PDB entry 3EPJ | X-ray diffraction, 3.10 A resolution | chains A and E of the 4 polymer chains in the assembly

Chain A:
Molecule: tRNA isopentenyltransferase
From: Saccharomyces cerevisiae
Notes: EC 2.5.1.8
UniProt: P07884 (MOD5_YEAST); residues 13-421 here = UniProt positions 13-421
Amino-acid sequence (409 residues; row label = number of the first residue in the row):
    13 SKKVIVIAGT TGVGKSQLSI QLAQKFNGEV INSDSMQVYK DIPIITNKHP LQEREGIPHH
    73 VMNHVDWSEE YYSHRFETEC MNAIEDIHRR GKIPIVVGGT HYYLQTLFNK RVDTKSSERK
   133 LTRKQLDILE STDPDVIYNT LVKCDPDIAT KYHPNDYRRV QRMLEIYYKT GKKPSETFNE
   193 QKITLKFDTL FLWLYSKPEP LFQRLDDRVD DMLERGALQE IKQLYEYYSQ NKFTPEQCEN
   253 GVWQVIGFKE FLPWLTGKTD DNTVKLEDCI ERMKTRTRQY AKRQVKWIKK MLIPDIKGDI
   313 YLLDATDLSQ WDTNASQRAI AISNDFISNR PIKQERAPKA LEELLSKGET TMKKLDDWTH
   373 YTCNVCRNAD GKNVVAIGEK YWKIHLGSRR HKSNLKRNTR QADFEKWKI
Unresolved in the structure: 269-275
Metal / ion sites: Zn2+: Cys375, Cys378, His397, His403
Swiss-Prot annotation at these positions:
  - zinc finger: Tyr373 to Arg409 (Matrin-type)
  - region: Asp46 to Gln49 (Interaction with substrate tRNA), Arg170 to Arg174 (Interaction with substrate tRNA), Phe199 to Tyr207 (Core aggregation region), Pro210 to Glu232 (Interaction with isopentenylpyrophosphate transferase), Gln256 to Ile258 (Interaction with substrate tRNA), Arg284 to Lys302 (Interaction with substrate tRNA)
  - binding site (ATP): Gly21 to Ser28
  - binding site (dimethylallyl diphosphate): Thr23 to Ser28
  - binding site (Zn(2+)): Cys375, Cys378, His397, His403
  - site (Interaction with substrate tRNA): Thr112, Gln193
From the paper describing this entry:
  - specificity-determining residues: Gln193 (by similarity / conservation)
  - catalytic residues: Thr23, Asp46, Arg220 (proposed by the authors, not directly observed)

Chain E:
Molecule: tRNA
Sequence (69 nucleotides; numbered 2 to 71; 1 number in that range is skipped by the numbering (no residue carries it; nothing is unmodelled there); the number before each row is that of its first residue):
     2 CUCGUAUGGC GCAGU
    18 GGUAGCGCAG CAGAUUGCAA AUCUGUUGGU CCUUAGUUCG AUCCUGAGUG CGAG
Metal / ion sites: Mg2+ site 1 near G12 (its only coordinating residue here); Mg2+ site 2 near G15 (its only coordinating residue here)

Interface between chain A and chain E:
Pairs across the interface - 94 pairs, chain A then chain E:
  Asp46(A) with A37(E), hydrogen bond to the base
  Ser47(A) with A36(E), sugar contact; A37(E), hydrogen bond to the phosphate
  Met48(A) with A36(E), phosphate contact; A37(E), base contact
  Gln49(A) with A37(E), base contact
  Ile57(A) with A37(E), base contact
  Thr58(A) with A37(E), hydrogen bond to the base
  Tyr83(A) with A36(E), phosphate contact
  Tyr84(A) with G34(E), base contact; C35(E), sugar contact; A36(E), phosphate contact
  His86(A) with G34(E), base contact
  Gly111(A) with A37(E), phosphate contact
  Thr112(A) with A36(E), sugar contact; A37(E), hydrogen bond to the phosphate
  Tyr114(A) with U33(E), sugar contact; C35(E), hydrogen bond to the phosphate; A36(E), stacking on the base
  Tyr115(A) with A36(E), hydrogen bond to the phosphate
  Gln117(A) with U33(E), sugar contact
  Lys122(A) with U33(E), base contact
  Arg123(A) with U33(E), hydrogen bond to the base; G34(E), phosphate contact
  Val124(A) with U33(E), sugar contact; G34(E), hydrogen bond to the phosphate
  Thr126(A) with G34(E), hydrogen bond to the base
  Lys127(A) with G34(E), base contact
  Tyr164(A) with U32(E), phosphate contact; U33(E), hydrogen bond to the phosphate
  His165(A) with U41(E), hydrogen bond to the phosphate
  Asn167(A) with C40(E), sugar contact; U41(E), hydrogen bond to the phosphate
  Asp168(A) with C40(E), sugar contact
  Arg170(A) with C35(E), hydrogen bond to the sugar; A38(E), hydrogen bond to the sugar; U39(E), hydrogen bond to the sugar
  Arg171(A) with A31(E), base contact; U32(E), hydrogen bond to the base; U33(E), salt bridge to the phosphate; A36(E), base contact; A38(E), hydrogen bond to the base; U39(E), hydrogen bond to the base
  Arg174(A) with U33(E), phosphate contact; G34(E), salt bridge to the phosphate
  Lys181(A) with G34(E), base contact
  Phe190(A) with U33(E), stacking on the base
  Gln193(A) with U33(E), hydrogen bond to the base
  Glu251(A) with C35(E), base contact; A38(E), sugar contact; U39(E), phosphate contact
  Asn252(A) with C35(E), base contact
  Gln256(A) with C35(E), hydrogen bond to the sugar; A36(E), hydrogen bond to the phosphate; A37(E), hydrogen bond to the sugar; A38(E), hydrogen bond to the sugar
  Val257(A) with A37(E), sugar contact
  Ile258(A) with A37(E), hydrogen bond to the base; A38(E), phosphate contact
  Lys261(A) with A38(E), salt bridge to the phosphate
  Arg284(A) with A26(E), salt bridge to the phosphate
  Thr287(A) with A26(E), phosphate contact
  Arg288(A) with A38(E), salt bridge to the phosphate
  Gln291(A) with A26(E), hydrogen bond to the phosphate; G27(E), hydrogen bond to the phosphate
  Tyr292(A) with A37(E), sugar contact
  Lys294(A) with G27(E), salt bridge to the phosphate; C28(E), salt bridge to the phosphate
  Arg295(A) with A37(E), sugar contact; A38(E), salt bridge to the phosphate
  Lys298(A) with A29(E), salt bridge to the phosphate
  Trp299(A) with U32(E), base contact
  Lys302(A) with G30(E), salt bridge to the phosphate; A31(E), salt bridge to the phosphate
  Met303(A) with U32(E), phosphate contact
  Lys365(A) with G30(E), phosphate contact; A31(E), phosphate contact
  Lys366(A) with A31(E), phosphate contact
  Leu367(A) with G30(E), phosphate contact; A31(E), hydrogen bond to the phosphate
  Trp370(A) with A31(E), phosphate contact
  Asn380(A) with G42(E), hydrogen bond to the phosphate
  Tyr393(A) with G30(E), sugar contact
  Ile396(A) with U43(E), sugar contact
  His397(A) with U43(E), salt bridge to the phosphate
  Ser400(A) with U43(E), hydrogen bond to the phosphate; U44(E), phosphate contact
  Arg401(A) with G9(E), base contact; U44(E), hydrogen bond to the phosphate; G45(E), phosphate contact; G46(E), salt bridge to the phosphate
  Arg402(A) with U43(E), salt bridge to the phosphate
  Ser405(A) with G22(E), hydrogen bond to the phosphate
  Arg412(A) with U20(E), salt bridge to the phosphate
Interface residues without a listed pair, chain A (67 interface residues in all): Ser85, Met175, Glu177, Ile178, Cys250, Val386, Gly399, Lys408
Interface residues without a listed pair, chain E (26 interface residues in all): A21, C25

In short:
Chain A and chain E form an interface of 67 and 26 residues respectively; the contacts include 31 hydrogen
bonds, 15 salt bridges and 2 aromatic stacking contacts. Polar pairs include Asp46(A)-A37(E), Thr58(A)-A37(E)
and Arg123(A)-U33(E). From the paper: catalytic residues Thr23(A), Asp46(A) and Arg220(A); the specificity
determinant Gln193(A).
Here chain A is tRNA isopentenyltransferase (Saccharomyces cerevisiae) and chain E is tRNA. Entry 3EPJ
(Crystallographic snapshots of eukaryotic dimethylallyltransferase acting on tRNA: Insight into tRNA
recognition and reaction mechanism) was determined by X-ray diffraction together with 3EPH, 3EPK and 3EPL from
the same study.
